8XPM - chains b2 and W3 of the 68 polymer chains in the assembly; structure by electron microscopy, 3.90 A resolution.

# Chain b2
Protein: Portal protein B
Organism: Escherichia phage Lambda
UniProtKB: P03710 (PORTL_LAMBD); residue numbers follow UniProt; this construct covers 1-533
Sequence (533 residues; numbered 1 to 533; the number before each row is that of its first residue):
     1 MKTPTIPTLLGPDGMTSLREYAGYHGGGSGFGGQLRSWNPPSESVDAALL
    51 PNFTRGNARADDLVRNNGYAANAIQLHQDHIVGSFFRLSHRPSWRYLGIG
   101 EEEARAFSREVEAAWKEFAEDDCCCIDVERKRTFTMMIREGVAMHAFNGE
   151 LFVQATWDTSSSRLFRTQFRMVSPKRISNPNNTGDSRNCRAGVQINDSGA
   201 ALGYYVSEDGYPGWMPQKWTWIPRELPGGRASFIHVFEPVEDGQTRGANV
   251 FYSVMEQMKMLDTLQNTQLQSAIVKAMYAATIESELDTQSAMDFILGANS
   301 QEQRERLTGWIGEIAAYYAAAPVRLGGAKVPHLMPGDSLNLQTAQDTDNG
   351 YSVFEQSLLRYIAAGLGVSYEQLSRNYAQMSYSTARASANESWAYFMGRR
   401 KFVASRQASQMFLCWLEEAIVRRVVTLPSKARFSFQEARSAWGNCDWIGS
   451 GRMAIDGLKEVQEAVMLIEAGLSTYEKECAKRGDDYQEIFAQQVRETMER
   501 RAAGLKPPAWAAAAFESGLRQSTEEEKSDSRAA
Unresolved in the structure: 1-24, 303-317, 513-533
Curated features (UniProtKB/Swiss-Prot):
  - site: Ala22, Gly23 (Cleavage)
Disulfide bonds: Cys123-Cys125

# Chain W3
Protein: Head completion protein
Organism: Escherichia phage Lambda
UniProtKB: P68660 (HCP_LAMBD); residue numbers follow UniProt; this construct covers 1-68
Sequence (68 residues; numbered 1 to 68; the number before each row is that of its first residue):
     1 MTRQEELAAARAALHDLMTGKRVATVQKDGRRVEFTATSVSDLKKYIAEL
    51 EVQTGMTQRRRGPAGFYV
Unresolved in the structure: 1

# Chain b2 / chain W3 interface
Pairs across the interface - 22 pairs, chain b2 then chain W3:
  Glu285(b2) - Lys45(W3)  salt bridge
  Leu286(b2) - Val52(W3)  hydrophobic
  Leu286(b2) - Arg60(W3)
  Asp293(b2) - Gly62(W3)
  Phe294(b2) - Val52(W3)  hydrophobic
  Phe294(b2) - Arg60(W3)
  Phe294(b2) - Arg61(W3)
  Phe294(b2) - Gly62(W3)
  Phe294(b2) - Pro63(W3)
  Ile295(b2) - Pro63(W3)
  Gly297(b2) - Pro63(W3)
  Ala328(b2) - Phe66(W3)  hydrophobic
  Lys329(b2) - Pro63(W3)
  Lys329(b2) - Ala64(W3)
  Val330(b2) - Pro63(W3)
  Val330(b2) - Ala64(W3)  hydrogen bond (backbone-backbone)
  Pro331(b2) - Pro63(W3)  hydrophobic
  His332(b2) - Arg60(W3)  hydrogen bond (backbone-side chain)
  Leu333(b2) - Arg60(W3)
  Met334(b2) - Arg60(W3)
  Pro335(b2) - Lys45(W3)  hydrogen bond (backbone-side chain)
  Gly336(b2) - Lys45(W3)
Also at the interface, not in a pair above, chain W3 (10 interface residues in all): Glu49, Arg59

# Overview
The interface between chain b2 and chain W3 involves 15 residues on one side and 10 on the other, with 3
hydrogen bonds and 1 salt bridge. Polar pairs include Glu285(b2)-Lys45(W3), His332(b2)-Arg60(W3) and
Pro335(b2)-Lys45(W3).
Here chain b2 is Portal protein B and chain W3 is Head completion protein, both from Escherichia phage Lambda.
Entry 8XPM (Mature virion portal of phage lambda with DNA) was determined by electron microscopy together with
8XOT, 8XOU, 8XOW and 8XQB from the same study.
